7EH2 - chains C and G of the 9 polymer chains in the assembly; structure by X-ray diffraction, 3.34 A resolution.

[Chain C]
Name: DNA-directed RNA polymerase subunit beta
Source organism: Thermus thermophilus HB8
Notes: EC 2.7.7.6
UniProtKB: Q8RQE9 (RPOB_THET8); residue numbers follow UniProt; this construct covers 1-1119
Sequence (1119 residues; numbered 1 to 1119; the number before each row is that of its first residue):
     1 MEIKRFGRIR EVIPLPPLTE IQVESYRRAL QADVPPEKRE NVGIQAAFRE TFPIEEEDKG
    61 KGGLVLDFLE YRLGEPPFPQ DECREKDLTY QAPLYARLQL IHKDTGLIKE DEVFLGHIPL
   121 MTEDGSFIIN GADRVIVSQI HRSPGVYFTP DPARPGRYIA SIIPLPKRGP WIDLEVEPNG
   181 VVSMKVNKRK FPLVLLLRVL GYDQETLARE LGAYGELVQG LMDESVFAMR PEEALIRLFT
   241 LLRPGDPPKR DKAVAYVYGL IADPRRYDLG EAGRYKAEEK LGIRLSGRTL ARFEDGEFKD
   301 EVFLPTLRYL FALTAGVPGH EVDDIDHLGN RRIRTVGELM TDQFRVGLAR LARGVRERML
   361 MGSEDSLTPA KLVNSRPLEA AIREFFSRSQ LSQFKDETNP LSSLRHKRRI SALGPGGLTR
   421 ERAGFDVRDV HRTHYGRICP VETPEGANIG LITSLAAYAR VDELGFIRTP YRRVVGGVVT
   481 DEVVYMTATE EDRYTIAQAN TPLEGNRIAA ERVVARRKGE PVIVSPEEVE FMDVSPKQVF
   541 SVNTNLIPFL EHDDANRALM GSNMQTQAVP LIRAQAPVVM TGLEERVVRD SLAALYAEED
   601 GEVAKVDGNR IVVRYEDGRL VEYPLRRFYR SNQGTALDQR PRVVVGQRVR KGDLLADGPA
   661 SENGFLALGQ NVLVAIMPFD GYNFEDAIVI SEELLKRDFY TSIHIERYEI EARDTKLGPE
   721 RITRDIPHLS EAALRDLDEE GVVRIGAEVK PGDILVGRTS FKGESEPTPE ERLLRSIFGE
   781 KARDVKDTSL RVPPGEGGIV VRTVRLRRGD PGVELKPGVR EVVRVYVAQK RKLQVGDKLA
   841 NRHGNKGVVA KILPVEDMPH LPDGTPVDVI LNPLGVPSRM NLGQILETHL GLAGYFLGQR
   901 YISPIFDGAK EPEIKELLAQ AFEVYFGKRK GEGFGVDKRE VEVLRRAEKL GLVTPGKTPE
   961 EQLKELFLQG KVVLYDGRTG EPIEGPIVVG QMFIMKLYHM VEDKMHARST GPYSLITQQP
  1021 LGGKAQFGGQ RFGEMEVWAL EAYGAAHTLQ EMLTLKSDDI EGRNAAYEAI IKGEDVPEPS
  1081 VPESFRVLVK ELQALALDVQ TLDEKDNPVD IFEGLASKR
Unresolved in the structure: 57-63, 1119

[Chain G]
Molecule: 27-nt DNA strand
Sequence (27 nucleotides; row label = number of the first residue in the row):
     1 TATAATGGGA GCTGTCACGG ATGCAGG
Unresolved in the structure: 26-27

[How chain C and chain G interact]
Pairs across the interface - 23 pairs, chain C then chain G:
  Arg142(C) - DG14(G)  base contact
  Lys167(C) - DG11(G)  sugar contact
  Gly169(C) - DT13(G)  base contact
  Pro170(C) - DT13(G)  base contact
  Trp171(C) - DT13(G)  stacking on the base
  Trp171(C) - DG14(G)  sugar contact
  Asn187(C) - DG11(G)  base contact
  Lys188(C) - DC12(G)  salt bridge to the phosphate
  Arg243(C) - DG9(G)  hydrogen bond to the base
  Arg243(C) - DA10(G)  base contact
  Gly245(C) - DG7(G)  base contact
  Pro247(C) - DG7(G)  base contact
  Lys252(C) - DG8(G)  salt bridge to the phosphate
  Ile325(C) - DG14(G)  base contact
  Asp326(C) - DG14(G)  hydrogen bond to the base
  Arg331(C) - DG14(G)  hydrogen bond to the base
  Gly417(C) - DG14(G)  phosphate contact
  Leu418(C) - DG14(G)  base contact
  Glu421(C) - DT15(G)  sugar contact
  Arg422(C) - DT13(G)  salt bridge to the phosphate
  Arg422(C) - DG14(G)  salt bridge to the phosphate
  Arg422(C) - DT15(G)  sugar contact
  Val427(C) - DG14(G)  base contact
Interface residues without a listed pair, chain C (22 interface residues in all): Asp246, Tyr256, Asp426

[In short]
22 residues of chain C and 9 residues of chain G are in contact; the contacts include 3 hydrogen bonds, 4 salt
bridges and 1 aromatic stacking contact. Polar contacts include Arg243(C)-DG9(G), Asp326(C)-DG14(G) and
Arg331(C)-DG14(G).
Chain C is DNA-directed RNA polymerase subunit beta (Thermus thermophilus HB8) and chain G is a 27-nt DNA
strand; the structure, Thermus thermophilus transcription initiation complex containing a template-strand
pyrimidine at position TSS-2 and GpG RNA primer, was determined by X-ray diffraction together with 7EH0 and
7EH1 from the same study.
